PDB entry 7P73 | X-ray diffraction, 1.85 A resolution | chains A and B

[Chain A]
Molecule: Synaptojanin-2-binding protein, Annexin A2
Organism: Homo sapiens
UniProtKB: chimeric construct of P57105, P07355: residues 6-103 from P57105 (SYJ2B_HUMAN) positions 6-103 (same numbers); residues 106-422 from P07355 positions 23-339 (UniProt number = residue number - 83)
Chain sequence (421 residues; each row starts with the number of its first residue):
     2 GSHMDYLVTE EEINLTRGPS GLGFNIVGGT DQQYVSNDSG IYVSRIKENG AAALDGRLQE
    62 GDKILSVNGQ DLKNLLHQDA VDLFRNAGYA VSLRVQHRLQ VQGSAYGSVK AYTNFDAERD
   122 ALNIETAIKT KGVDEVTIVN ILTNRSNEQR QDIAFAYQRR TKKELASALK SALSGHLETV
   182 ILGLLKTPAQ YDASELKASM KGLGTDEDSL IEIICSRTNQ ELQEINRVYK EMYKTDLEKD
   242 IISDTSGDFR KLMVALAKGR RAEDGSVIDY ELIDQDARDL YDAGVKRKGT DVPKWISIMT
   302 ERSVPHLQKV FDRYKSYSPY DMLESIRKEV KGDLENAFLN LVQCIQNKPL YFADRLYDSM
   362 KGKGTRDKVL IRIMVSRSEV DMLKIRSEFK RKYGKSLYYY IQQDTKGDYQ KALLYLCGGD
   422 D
Disordered / not traced: 2
Construct notes: expression tag (2-5); linker (104-105); conflict Glu-149 (Ala66 in P07355)
Bound ions: Ca2+ site 1: Gly-133, Val-134, Glu-136; Ca2+ site 2: Lys-171, Leu-174, Glu-179; Ca2+ site 3: Met-201, Gly-203, Gly-205, Asp-245; Ca2+ site 4: Thr-206, Glu-208; Ca2+ site 5: Gly-285, Arg-288, Gly-290, Glu-330; Ca2+ site 6: Ser-317, Met-361, Gly-363, Gly-365, Asp-405; Ca2+ site 7: Arg-328, Val-331, Glu-336
Swiss-Prot annotation at these positions:
  - modified residue: Tyr-107 (Phosphotyrosine), Ser-109 (Phosphoserine), Lys-132 (N6-acetyllysine), Lys-235 (N6-acetyllysine), Ser-267 (Phosphoserine), Tyr-282 (Phosphotyrosine), Lys-310 (N6-acetyllysine)
  - cross-link: Lys-132 (Glycyl lysine isopeptide (Lys-Gly) (interchain with G-Cter in SUMO1))

[Chain B]
Molecule: Protein Tax-1
UniProtKB: P03409 (TAX_HTL1A); numbering as in UniProt (aligned over 344-353)
Chain sequence (13 residues; row label = number of the first residue in the row):
   341 TDDSEKHFRE TEV
Disordered / not traced: 341-347
Construct notes: linker (341-343)
Swiss-Prot annotation at these positions:
  - motif: Glu-350 to Val-353 (PDZ-binding)

[Chain A / chain B interface]
Contacting residue pairs - 30 pairs, chain A then chain B:
  Arg-18(A) / Val-353(B)
  Gly-22(A) / Val-353(B)
  Leu-23(A) / Val-353(B)  hydrogen bond (backbone-backbone)
  Gly-24(A) / Val-353(B)  hydrogen bond (backbone-backbone)
  Phe-25(A) / Glu-352(B)
  Phe-25(A) / Val-353(B)  hydrogen bond (backbone-backbone)
  Asn-26(A) / Glu-350(B)  hydrogen bond
  Asn-26(A) / Thr-351(B)
  Asn-26(A) / Glu-352(B)
  Ile-27(A) / Arg-349(B)
  Ile-27(A) / Glu-350(B)
  Ile-27(A) / Thr-351(B)  hydrogen bond (backbone-backbone)
  Val-28(A) / Phe-348(B)  hydrophobic
  Val-28(A) / Arg-349(B)
  Val-28(A) / Glu-350(B)
  Gln-33(A) / Phe-348(B)
  Gln-33(A) / Arg-349(B)  hydrogen bond (side chain-backbone)
  Tyr-35(A) / Phe-348(B)  hydrophobic
  Ser-45(A) / Glu-350(B)  hydrogen bond
  Arg-46(A) / Glu-350(B)  salt bridge
  Lys-48(A) / Glu-352(B)  salt bridge
  Lys-48(A) / Val-353(B)  hydrogen bond (side chain-backbone)
  His-78(A) / Arg-349(B)
  His-78(A) / Thr-351(B)  hydrogen bond
  Gln-79(A) / Arg-349(B)  hydrogen bond
  Val-82(A) / Thr-351(B)
  Phe-85(A) / Val-353(B)  hydrophobic
  Arg-86(A) / Thr-351(B)
  Arg-86(A) / Glu-352(B)  hydrogen bond (side chain-backbone)
  Arg-86(A) / Val-353(B)

[Summary]
18 residues of chain A and 6 residues of chain B are in contact, with 11 hydrogen bonds and 2 salt bridges.
Polar contacts include Arg-46(A)/Glu-350(B), Lys-48(A)/Glu-352(B) and Leu-23(A)/Val-353(B). Gly-133(A),
Val-134(A) and Glu-136(A) coordinate Ca2+ site 1. Lys-171(A), Leu-174(A) and Glu-179(A) coordinate Ca2+ site
2.
Here chain A is Synaptojanin-2-binding protein, Annexin A2 (Homo sapiens) and chain B is Protein Tax-1. Entry
7P73 (The PDZ domain of SYNJ2BP complexed with the PDZ-binding motif of HTLV1-TAX1) was determined by X-ray
diffraction together with 7P70, 7P71, 7P72 and 7P74 from the same study.
